PDB entry 2E80 | X-ray diffraction, 1.60 A resolution | chain A

[Chain A]
Molecule: Cytochrome c-552
From: Wolinella succinogenes
Notes: EC 1.7.2.2
Reference sequence: Q9S1E5 (NRFA_WOLSU); numbering as in UniProt (aligned over 23-507)
Amino-acid sequence (485 residues; row label = number of the first residue in the row):
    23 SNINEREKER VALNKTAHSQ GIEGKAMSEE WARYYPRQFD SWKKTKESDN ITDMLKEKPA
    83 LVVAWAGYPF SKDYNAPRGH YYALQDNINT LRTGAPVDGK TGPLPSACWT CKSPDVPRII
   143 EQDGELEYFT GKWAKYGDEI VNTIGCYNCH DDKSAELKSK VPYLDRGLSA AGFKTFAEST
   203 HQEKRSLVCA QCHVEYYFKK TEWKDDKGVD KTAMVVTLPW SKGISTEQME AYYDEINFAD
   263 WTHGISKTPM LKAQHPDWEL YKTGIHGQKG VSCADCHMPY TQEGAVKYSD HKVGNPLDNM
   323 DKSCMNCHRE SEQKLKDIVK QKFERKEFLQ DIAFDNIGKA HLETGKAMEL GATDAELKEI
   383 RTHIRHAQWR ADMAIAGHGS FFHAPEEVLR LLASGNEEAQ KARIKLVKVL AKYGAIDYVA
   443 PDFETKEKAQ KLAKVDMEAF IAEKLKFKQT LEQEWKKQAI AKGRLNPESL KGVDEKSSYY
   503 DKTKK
Unresolved in the structure: 23-36
Covalent attachments: heme (HEM) linked to C130, C133, C168, C171, C211, C214, C295, C298, C326, C329
Ion coordination: heme Fe (5 sites), coordinated by H102, K134, H172, H215, H288, H299, H313, H330, H405; Ca2+: E217, Y218, K274, Q276
Ligand contacts:
  - heme (HEM), molecule 1: S50, W53, Y57, Q60, F61, W64, I166, G167, H172, L179, H203, R207, V210, A296, M300, Y302, K309, Y310, S311, H313
  - heme (HEM), molecule 2: S70, A98, P99, R100, G101, H102, Y104, A105, D108, K134, I166, N170, V210, Q213, H215, H299, M300, V315, G316
  - heme (HEM), molecule 3: Y96, N97, A98, P99, D108, N109, T112, R114, T115, L126, A129, T132, K134, Y185, Q213, H215, Y218, F220, V238, H277, D279, A398, H400
  - heme (HEM), molecule 4: P99, H215, D279, W280, Y283, H288, V293, S294, H299, N317, P318, L319, V341, H400, G401, F403, F404, H405
  - heme (HEM), molecule 5: I287, H288, K291, V293, D297, P318, L319, M322, S325, H330, E332, L337, I340, V341, K344, F404, P407, E408
  - nitrite ion (NO2): F92, R114, K134, Y218, Q276, H277
UniProt features mapped onto this chain:
  - binding site (heme c): H102, C130, C133, K134, C168, C171, H172, C211, C214, H215, H288, C295, C298, H299, H313, C326, C329, H330, H405
  - binding site (Ca(2+)): E217, Y218, K274, Q276
  - binding site (substrate): Y218, H277
  - mutagenesis: Y218 (Y218F: Reduces nitrite reductase activity by over 99%, but does not decrease the low sulfite reductase activity)

[Summary]
Bound to chain A: nitrite ion. Covalently linked heme: at C133, C171, C214, C295 and C326. H102 and H215
coordinate a heme Fe ion. UniProt lists 19 heme c-binding residues, 4 Ca2+-binding residues, substrate-binding
residues Y218 and H277 and one mutagenesis site.
Chain A is Cytochrome c-552 (Wolinella succinogenes); the structure, Cytochrome c Nitrite Reductase from
Wolinella succinogenes with bound substrate nitrite, was determined by X-ray diffraction together with 2E81
from the same study.
